PDB entry 7D45 | electron microscopy, 3.80 A resolution | chains A and D of the 11 polymer chains in the assembly

== Chain A ==
Molecule: Translation initiation factor eIF-2B subunit alpha
Source organism: Homo sapiens
UniProt: Q14232 (EI2BA_HUMAN); numbering as in UniProt (aligned over 1-305)
Amino-acid sequence (305 residues; each row starts with the number of its first residue):
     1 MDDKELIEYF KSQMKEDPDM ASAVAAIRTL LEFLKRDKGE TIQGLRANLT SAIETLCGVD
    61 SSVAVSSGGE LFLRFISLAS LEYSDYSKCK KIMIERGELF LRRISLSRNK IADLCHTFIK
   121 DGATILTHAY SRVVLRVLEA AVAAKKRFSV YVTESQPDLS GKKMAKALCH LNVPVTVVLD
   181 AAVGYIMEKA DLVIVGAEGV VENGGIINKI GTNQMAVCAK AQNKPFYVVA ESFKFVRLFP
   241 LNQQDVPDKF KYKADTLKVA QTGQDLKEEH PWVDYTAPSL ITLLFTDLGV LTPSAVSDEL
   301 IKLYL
Not modelled in the structure: 256-267

== Chain D ==
Molecule: Translation initiation factor eIF-2B subunit beta
Source organism: Homo sapiens
UniProt: P49770 (EI2BB_HUMAN); residue numbers follow UniProt; this construct covers 1-351
Amino-acid sequence (351 residues; each row starts with the number of its first residue):
     1 MPGSAAKGSE LSERIESFVE TLKRGGGPRS SEEMARETLG LLRQIITDHR WSNAGELMEL
    61 IRREGRRMTA AQPSETTVGN MVRRVLKIIR EEYGRLHGRS DESDQQESLH KLLTSGGLNE
   121 DFSFHYAQLQ SNIIEAINEL LVELEGTMEN IAAQALEHIH SNEVIMTIGF SRTVEAFLKE
   181 AARKRKFHVI VAECAPFCQG HEMAVNLSKA GIETTVMTDA AIFAVMSRVN KVIIGTKTIL
   241 ANGALRAVTG THTLALAAKH HSTPLIVCAP MFKLSPQFPN EEDSFHKFVA PEEVLPFTEG
   301 DILEKVSVHC PVFDYVPPEL ITLFISNIGG NAPSYIYRLM SELYHPDDHV L
Not modelled in the structure: 1-7, 99-118

== How chain A and chain D interact ==
Pairs across the interface - 17 pairs, chain A then chain D:
  Leu114(A) - Glu281(D)
  Thr117(A) - Asn280(D)
  Phe118(A) - Phe278(D)  hydrophobic
  Phe118(A) - Asn280(D)
  Phe118(A) - Glu281(D)
  Lys120(A) - Asn280(D)  hydrogen bond (side chain-backbone)
  Lys120(A) - Glu282(D)  hydrogen bond (side chain-backbone)
  Leu283(A) - Asn242(D)
  Leu283(A) - Phe278(D)  hydrophobic
  Val290(A) - Phe278(D)  hydrophobic
  Thr292(A) - Asn242(D)
  Thr292(A) - Tyr337(D)
  Ser294(A) - Ser334(D)  hydrogen bond
  Ser294(A) - Tyr337(D)
  Ala295(A) - Tyr337(D)
  Asp298(A) - Tyr337(D)
  Asp298(A) - Arg338(D)  salt bridge
Interface residues without a listed pair, chain A (12 interface residues in all): Tyr227, Glu299
Interface residues without a listed pair, chain D (10 interface residues in all): Pro279, Asp283

== Overview ==
Chain A and chain D form an interface of 12 and 10 residues respectively; the contacts include 3 hydrogen
bonds and 1 salt bridge. Polar pairs include Asp298(A)-Arg338(D), Lys120(A)-Asn280(D) and Lys120(A)-Glu282(D).
Chain A is Translation initiation factor eIF-2B subunit alpha and chain D is Translation initiation factor
eIF-2B subunit beta, both from Homo sapiens; the structure, eIF2B-eIF2(aP), aP1 complex, was determined by
electron microscopy (same publication as 7D43, 7D44 and 7D46).
